5B40 - chains C and J of the 10 polymer chains in the assembly; structure by X-ray diffraction, 3.33 A resolution.

Chain C:
Name: Histone H2A type 1-B/E
From: Homo sapiens
UniProt: P04908 (H2A1B_HUMAN); residues 0-129 here correspond to UniProt positions 1-130 (UniProt number = residue number + 1)
Sequence (133 residues; each row starts with the number of its first residue; numbers below 1 keep their minus sign (Gly-3 is residue -3)):
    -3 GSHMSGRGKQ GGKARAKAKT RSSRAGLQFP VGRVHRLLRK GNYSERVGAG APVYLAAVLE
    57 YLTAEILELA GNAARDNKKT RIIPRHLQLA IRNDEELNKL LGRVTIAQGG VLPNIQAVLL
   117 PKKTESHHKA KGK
Unresolved in the structure: -3 to 13, 118-129
Differences from the reference sequence: expression tag (-3 to -1)
Curated features (UniProtKB/Swiss-Prot):
  - modified residue: Ser1 (N-acetylserine), Arg3 (Citrulline), Lys5 (N6-(2-hydroxyisobutyryl)lysine), Lys9 (N6-(2-hydroxyisobutyryl)lysine), Lys13 (N6-(beta-hydroxybutyryl)lysine), Lys36 (N6-(2-hydroxyisobutyryl)lysine), Lys74 (N6-(2-hydroxyisobutyryl)lysine), Lys75 (N6-(2-hydroxyisobutyryl)lysine), Lys95 (N6-(2-hydroxyisobutyryl)lysine), Gln104 (N5-methylglutamine), Lys118 (N6-(2-hydroxyisobutyryl)lysine), Lys119 (N6-crotonyllysine), Thr120 (Phosphothreonine), Lys125 (N6-crotonyllysine)
  - cross-link (Glycyl lysine isopeptide (Lys-Gly)): Lys13 (interchain with G-Cter in ubiquitin), Lys15 (interchain with G-Cter in ubiquitin), Lys119 (interchain with G-Cter in ubiquitin)

Chain J:
Molecule: 146-nt DNA strand
Sequence (146 nucleotides; each row starts with the number of its first residue):
   147 ATCAATATCC ACCTGCAGAT TCTACCAAAA GTGTATTTGG AAACTGCTCC ATCAAAAGGC
   207 ATGTTCAGCT GAATTCAGCT GAACATGCCT TTTGATGGAG CAGTTTCCAA ATACACTTTT
   267 GGTAGAATCT GCAGGTGGAT ATTGAT

How chain C and chain J interact:
Residue-residue contacts - 12 pairs, chain C then chain J:
  Thr16(C) with DG267(J), phosphate contact
  Arg29(C) with DG268(J), hydrogen bond to the phosphate; DT269(J), salt bridge to the phosphate
  Arg42(C) with DT258(J), phosphate contact; DA259(J), sugar contact
  Val43(C) with DA259(J), hydrogen bond to the phosphate
  Gly44(C) with DT258(J), phosphate contact
  Ala45(C) with DT258(J), hydrogen bond to the phosphate
  Lys75(C) with DC278(J), phosphate contact
  Thr76(C) with DG277(J), sugar contact; DC278(J), hydrogen bond to the phosphate
  Arg77(C) with DC278(J), phosphate contact
Also at the interface, not in a pair above, chain C (13 interface residues in all): Ala14, Arg35, Glu41, Gly46
Also at the interface, not in a pair above, chain J (9 interface residues in all): DT266, DA279

Overview:
The interface between chain C and chain J involves 13 residues on one side and 9 on the other; the contacts
include 4 hydrogen bonds and 1 salt bridge. Polar contacts include Arg29(C)-DG268(J), Val43(C)-DA259(J) and
Ala45(C)-DT258(J).
Here chain C is Histone H2A type 1-B/E (Homo sapiens) and chain J is a 146-nt DNA strand. Entry 5B40 (The
nucleosome structure containing H2B-K120 and H4-K31 monoubiquitinations) was determined by X-ray diffraction.
